6L9H - chains B and J of the 10 polymer chains in the assembly; structure by X-ray diffraction, 2.60 A resolution.

# Chain B
Protein: Histone H4
Source organism: Homo sapiens
Reference sequence: P62805 (H4_HUMAN); residues 16-102 here correspond to UniProt positions 17-103 (UniProt number = residue number + 1)
Sequence (87 residues; each row starts with the number of its first residue):
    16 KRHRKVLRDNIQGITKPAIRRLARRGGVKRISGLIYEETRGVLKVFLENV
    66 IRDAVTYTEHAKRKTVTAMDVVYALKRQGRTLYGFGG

# Chain J
Molecule: Human Telomeric DNA (145-MER) - C-strand
Source organism: Homo sapiens
Sequence (145 nucleotides; each row starts with the number of its first residue; numbers below 1 keep their minus sign (DA-72 is residue -72)):
   -72 ATCACCCTAACCCTAACCCTAACCCTAACCCTAACCCTAACCCTAACCCT
   -22 AACCCTAACCCTAACCCTAACCCTAACCCTAACCCTAACCCTAACCCTAA
    28 CCCTAACCCTAACCCTAACCCTAACCCTAACCCTAACCCTAAGAT

# How chain B and chain J interact
Pairs across the interface (12):
  Arg35(B) - DA8(J)  salt bridge to the phosphate
  Arg45(B) - DT7(J)  hydrogen bond to the phosphate
  Arg45(B) - DA8(J)  phosphate contact
  Ile46(B) - DA8(J)  hydrogen bond to the phosphate
  Ser47(B) - DT7(J)  hydrogen bond to the phosphate
  Gly48(B) - DT7(J)  phosphate contact
  Arg78(B) - DC28(J)  phosphate contact
  Arg78(B) - DC29(J)  phosphate contact
  Lys79(B) - DA27(J)  phosphate contact
  Lys79(B) - DC28(J)  hydrogen bond to the phosphate
  Thr80(B) - DA27(J)  hydrogen bond to the phosphate
  Thr80(B) - DC28(J)  hydrogen bond to the phosphate
Also at the interface, not in a pair above, chain B (12 interface residues in all): Arg39, Lys44, Tyr51, Lys77
Also at the interface, not in a pair above, chain J (6 interface residues in all): DA9

# In short
12 residues of chain B face 6 of chain J across their interface, with 6 hydrogen bonds and 1 salt bridge.
Among the polar pairs are Arg45(B)-DT7(J), Ile46(B)-DA8(J) and Ser47(B)-DT7(J).
Chain B is Histone H4 and chain J is Human Telomeric DNA (145-MER) - C-strand, both from Homo sapiens; the
structure, The Human Telomeric Nucleosome Displays Distinct Structural and Dynamic Properties, was determined
by X-ray diffraction, deposited together with 6KE9 and 6LE9.
